8TW4 - chains X and Y of the 8 polymer chains in the assembly; structure by electron microscopy, 3.30 A resolution.

== Chain X (and Y) ==
Name: T-cell surface glycoprotein CD3 zeta chain, RNA-directed RNA polymerase L
From: Homo sapiens
Notes: EC 2.1.1.375, 2.7.7.48, 2.7.7.88; chain Y of this document is another copy of the same molecule, construct and numbering; everything in this record applies to it too
UniProt: chimeric construct of P20963, A0A5P9VSM8: residues 1-164 from P20963 (CD3Z_HUMAN) positions 1-164 (same numbers); residues 175-412 from A0A5P9VSM8 positions 1743-1980 (UniProt number = residue number + 1568)
Amino-acid sequence (412 residues; numbered 1 to 412; the number before each row is that of its first residue):
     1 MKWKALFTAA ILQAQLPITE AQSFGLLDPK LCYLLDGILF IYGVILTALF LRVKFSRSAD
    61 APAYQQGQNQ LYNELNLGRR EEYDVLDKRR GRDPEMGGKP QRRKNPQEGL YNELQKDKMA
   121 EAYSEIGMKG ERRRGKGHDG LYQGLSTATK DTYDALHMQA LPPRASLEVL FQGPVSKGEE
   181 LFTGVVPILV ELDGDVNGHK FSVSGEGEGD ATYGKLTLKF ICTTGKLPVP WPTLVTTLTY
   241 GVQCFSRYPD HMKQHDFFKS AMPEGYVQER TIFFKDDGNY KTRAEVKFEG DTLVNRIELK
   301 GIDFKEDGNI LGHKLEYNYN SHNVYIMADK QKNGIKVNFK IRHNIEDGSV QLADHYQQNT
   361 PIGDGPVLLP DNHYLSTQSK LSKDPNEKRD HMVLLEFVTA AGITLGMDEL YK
Unresolved in the structure: 1-31, 49-412 (chain Y: 1-30, 47-412)
Construct notes: linker (165-174)
UniProt features mapped onto this chain:
  - modified residue: S58 (Phosphoserine), Y64 (Phosphotyrosine), Y72 (Phosphotyrosine), Y83 (Phosphotyrosine), Y111 (Phosphotyrosine), Y123 (Phosphotyrosine), Y142 (Phosphotyrosine), Y153 (Phosphotyrosine)

== Chain X / chain Y interface ==
Residue-residue contacts - 7 pairs, chain X then chain Y:
  C32(X) - C32(Y)  disulfide
  C32(X) - L35(Y)
  Y33(X) - L31(Y)  hydrogen bond (side chain-backbone)
  Y33(X) - C32(Y)
  Y33(X) - L35(Y)
  D36(X) - L35(Y)
  L39(X) - Y42(Y)  hydrophobic
Interface residues without a listed pair, chain Y (5 interface residues in all): I38
Disulfides between the chains: C32(X)-C32(Y)

== Overview ==
4 residues of chain X and 5 residues of chain Y are in contact, with 1 disulfide bond and 1 hydrogen bond. Its
one hydrogen-bonded contact is Y33(X)-L31(Y).
Chain X and chain Y are both T-cell surface glycoprotein CD3 zeta chain, RNA-directed RNA polymerase L (Homo
sapiens); the structure, TCR in nanodisc ND-I, was determined by electron microscopy, deposited together with
8TW6.
